PDB entry 7BTO | electron microscopy, 3.97 A resolution | chains E and I of the 9 polymer chains in the assembly

# Chain E
Molecule: Antirestriction protein ArdA
Organism: Enterococcus faecalis EnGen0302
UniProt: A0A0M2A928 (A0A0M2A928_ENTFL); residue numbers follow UniProt; this construct covers 1-165
Amino-acid sequence (165 residues; each row starts with the number of its first residue):
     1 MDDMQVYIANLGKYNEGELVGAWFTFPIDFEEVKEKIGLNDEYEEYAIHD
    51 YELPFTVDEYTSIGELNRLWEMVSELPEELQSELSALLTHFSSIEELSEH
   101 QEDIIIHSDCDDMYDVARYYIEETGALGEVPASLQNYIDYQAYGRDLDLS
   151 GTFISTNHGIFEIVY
Not modelled in the structure: 1-2

# Chain I
Molecule: Type-1 restriction enzyme EcoR124II specificity protein
Organism: Escherichia coli
UniProt: P10485 (T1S1_ECOLX); residue numbers follow UniProt; this construct covers 1-404
Amino-acid sequence (404 residues; numbered 1 to 404; the number before each row is that of its first residue):
     1 MSEMSYLEKLLDGVEVEWLPLGEITKYEQPTKYLVKAKDYHDTYTIPVLT
    51 AGKTFILGYTNETHGIYQASKAPVIIFDDFTTANKWVDFDFKAKSSAMKM
   101 VTSCDDNKTLLKYVYYWLNTLPSEFAEGDHKRQWISNYSQKKIPIPCPDN
   151 PEKSLAIQSEIVRILDKFTALTAELTAELNMRKKQYNYYRDQLLSFKEGE
   201 VEWKTLGEIGKWYGGGTPSKNKIEFWENGSIPWISPKDMGRTLVDSSEDY
   251 ITEEAVLHSSTKLIPANSIAIVVRSSILDKVLPSALIKVPATLNQDMKAV
   301 IPHENILVKYIYHMIGSRGSDILRAAKKTGGSVASIDSKKLFSFKIPVPN
   351 INEQQRIVEILDKFDTLTNSITEGLPREIELRQKQYEYYRDLLFSFPKPE
   401 TVSN
Not modelled in the structure: 1-12, 397-404
Swiss-Prot annotation at these positions:
  - mutagenesis: L179 (L179LTAEL: Alters sequence specificity from 5'-GAAN(6)RTCG-3' to 5'-GAAN(7)RTCG-3')

# Interface between chain E and chain I
Pairs across the interface - 11 pairs, chain E then chain I:
  E102(E) - Q29(I)  hydrogen bond (backbone-side chain)
  Y119(E) - Y33(I)  hydrogen bond
  Y119(E) - S96(I)
  E123(E) - K36(I)
  E123(E) - S96(I)
  T124(E) - D78(I)
  T124(E) - S96(I)
  T124(E) - A97(I)
  A126(E) - D78(I)
  Y165(E) - Q133(I)
  Y165(E) - I135(I)
Other interface residues (no listed pair), chain E (7 interface residues in all): G125
Other interface residues (no listed pair), chain I (11 interface residues in all): D79, T81, R132

# Summary
Chain E and chain I form an interface of 7 and 11 residues respectively, with 2 hydrogen bonds. Polar pairs
include E102(E)-Q29(I) and Y119(E)-Y33(I). Curated annotation (UniProt) lists one mutagenesis site on chain I.
Here chain E is Antirestriction protein ArdA (Enterococcus faecalis EnGen0302) and chain I is Type-1
restriction enzyme EcoR124II specificity protein (Escherichia coli). Entry 7BTO (EcoR124I-ArdA in the
Translocation State) was determined by electron microscopy (same publication as 7BST, 7BTP, 7BTQ and 7BTR).
